2GPV - chains B and E of the 6 polymer chains in the assembly; structure by X-ray diffraction, 2.85 A resolution.

[Chain B (and E)]
Molecule: Estrogen-related receptor gamma
From: Homo sapiens
Notes: fragment: Ligand Binding Domain (residues 229-458); chain E of this document is another copy of the same molecule, construct and numbering; everything in this record applies to it too
UniProtKB: P62508 (ERR3_HUMAN); numbering as in UniProt (aligned over 229-458)
Amino-acid sequence (230 residues; row label = number of the first residue in the row):
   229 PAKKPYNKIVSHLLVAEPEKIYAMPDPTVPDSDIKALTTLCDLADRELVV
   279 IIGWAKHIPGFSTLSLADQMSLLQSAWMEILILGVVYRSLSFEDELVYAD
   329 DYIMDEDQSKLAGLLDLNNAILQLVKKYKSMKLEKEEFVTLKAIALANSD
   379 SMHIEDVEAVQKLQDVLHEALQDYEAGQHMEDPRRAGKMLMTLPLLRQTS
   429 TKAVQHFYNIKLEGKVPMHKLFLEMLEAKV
Disordered / not traced: 229-232, 456-458 (chain E: 229-233, 442-458)
Ligand contacts: 4-hydroxytamoxifen (OHT): Leu-265, Leu-268, Cys-269, Leu-271, Ala-272, Asp-273, Glu-275, Leu-276, Trp-305, Met-306, Leu-309, Val-313, Arg-316, Tyr-326, Leu-342, Leu-345, Ile-349, Ala-431, His-434, Phe-435, Ile-438

[Interface between chain B and chain E]
Residue-residue contacts - 44 pairs, chain B then chain E:
  Asn-347(B) / Met-380(E)
  Gln-351(B) / Asp-378(E)
  Gln-351(B) / Ser-379(E)
  Gln-351(B) / Met-380(E)
  Lys-355(B) / Asn-376(E)
  Lys-355(B) / Asp-378(E)  salt bridge
  Asn-376(B) / Met-419(E)  hydrogen bond (side chain-backbone)
  Asp-378(B) / Gln-351(E)  hydrogen bond (backbone-side chain)
  Asp-378(B) / Lys-355(E)  salt bridge
  Asp-378(B) / Leu-423(E)
  Met-380(B) / Gln-351(E)
  Gln-389(B) / Lys-416(E)
  Gln-392(B) / Met-419(E)
  Asp-393(B) / Lys-416(E)
  His-396(B) / Arg-412(E)
  His-396(B) / Gly-415(E)
  His-396(B) / Lys-416(E)
  Glu-397(B) / Arg-412(E)  salt bridge
  Gln-400(B) / Pro-411(E)  hydrogen bond (side chain-backbone)
  Gln-400(B) / Arg-412(E)  hydrogen bond
  Pro-411(B) / Gln-400(E)  hydrogen bond (backbone-side chain)
  Arg-412(B) / Asp-393(E)  salt bridge
  Arg-412(B) / His-396(E)
  Arg-412(B) / Glu-397(E)  salt bridge
  Gly-415(B) / His-396(E)
  Gly-415(B) / Leu-418(E)
  Lys-416(B) / Asp-393(E)  salt bridge
  Lys-416(B) / His-396(E)
  Leu-418(B) / Gly-415(E)
  Leu-418(B) / Met-419(E)  hydrophobic
  Met-419(B) / Asn-376(E)  hydrogen bond (backbone-side chain)
  Met-419(B) / Gln-392(E)
  Met-419(B) / Leu-418(E)  hydrophobic
  Leu-421(B) / Pro-422(E)  hydrophobic
  Pro-422(B) / Asn-376(E)
  Pro-422(B) / Leu-421(E)  hydrophobic
  Pro-422(B) / Pro-422(E)
  Pro-422(B) / Arg-425(E)  hydrogen bond (backbone-side chain)
  Leu-423(B) / Asp-378(E)
  Leu-423(B) / Arg-425(E)
  Arg-425(B) / Pro-422(E)
  Arg-425(B) / Leu-423(E)
  Arg-425(B) / Gln-426(E)  hydrogen bond
  Gln-426(B) / Arg-425(E)
Other interface residues (no listed pair), chain B (27 interface residues in all): Ala-348, Ile-372, Ser-379, Val-385
Other interface residues (no listed pair), chain E (25 interface residues in all): Lys-354, Ile-372, Gln-389

[In short]
27 residues of chain B and 25 residues of chain E are in contact, with 8 hydrogen bonds and 6 salt bridges.
Polar contacts include Lys-355(B)/Asp-378(E), Glu-397(B)/Arg-412(E) and Arg-412(B)/Asp-393(E). Bound to chain
B: 4-hydroxytamoxifen.
Chain B and chain E are both Estrogen-related receptor gamma (Homo sapiens); the structure, Estrogen Related
Receptor-gamma ligand binding domain complexed with 4-hydroxy-tamoxifen and a SMRT peptide, was determined by
X-ray diffraction, deposited together with 2GP7, 2GPO, 2GPP and 2GPU.
